PDB entry 1X2E | X-ray diffraction, 2.40 A resolution | chain A

# Chain A
Molecule: Proline iminopeptidase
Organism: Serratia marcescens
Notes: EC 3.4.11.5
UniProtKB: O32449 (PIP_SERMA); numbering as in UniProt (aligned over 1-317)
Chain sequence (317 residues; each row starts with the number of its first residue):
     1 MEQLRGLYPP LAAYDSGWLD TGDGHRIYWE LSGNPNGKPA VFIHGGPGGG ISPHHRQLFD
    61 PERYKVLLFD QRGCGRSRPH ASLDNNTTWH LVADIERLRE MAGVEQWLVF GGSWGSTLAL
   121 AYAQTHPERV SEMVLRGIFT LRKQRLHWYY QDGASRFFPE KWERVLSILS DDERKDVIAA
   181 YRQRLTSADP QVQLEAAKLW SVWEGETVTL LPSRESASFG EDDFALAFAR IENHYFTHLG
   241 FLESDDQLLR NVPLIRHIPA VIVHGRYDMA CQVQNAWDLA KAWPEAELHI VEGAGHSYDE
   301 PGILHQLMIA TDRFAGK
Unresolved in the structure: 1-3, 317
Small-molecule neighbours: Ala-TBODA (ATX; (2S)-2-amino-1-(5-tert-butyl-1,3,4-oxadiazol-2-yl)propan-1-one): Gly45, Gly46, Ser113, Trp114, Arg136, Phe139, Glu204, Val208, Phe228, Glu232, Phe236, His296, Ser297, Tyr298
Curated features (UniProtKB/Swiss-Prot):
  - active site: Ser113 (Nucleophile), Asp268, His296 (Proton donor)
From the paper describing this entry:
  - binding site for Ala-TBODA: Phe139, Glu204, Glu232, Phe236
  - conformationally variable residues: Ser213 to Glu215
  - catalytic residues: Ser113 (citing earlier work)
  - mutagenesis - F139A (10-fold), Y149A (10-fold), F236A (10-fold): decreased catalytic activity on Pro-betaNA
  - mutagenesis - F139A (10-fold), Y149A (10-fold), F236A (10-fold): decreased catalytic activity on AcHyp-betaNA
  - mutagenesis - C271A: unchanged catalytic activity on Hyp-betaNA
  - mutagenesis - Y150A, C271A: decreased catalytic activity

# Summary
Bound to chain A: Ala-TBODA. From UniProt: 3 active-site residues. The paper reports the catalytic residue
Ser113; F139A, Y149A and F236A reduce catalytic activity on Pro-betaNA; 5 substitutions were tested in all.
Chain A is Proline iminopeptidase (Serratia marcescens); the structure, The crystal structure of prolyl
aminopeptidase complexed with Ala-TBODA, was determined by X-ray diffraction (same publication as 1X2B).
